PDB entry 8U6Y | electron microscopy, 2.80 A resolution | chains I and J of the 34 polymer chains in the assembly

Chain I:
Name: Proteasome subunit beta type-2
From: Saccharomyces cerevisiae S288C
Notes: EC 3.4.25.1
UniProt: P25043 (PSB2_YEAST); residues 1-261 here = UniProt positions 1-261
Chain sequence (261 residues; each row starts with the number of its first residue):
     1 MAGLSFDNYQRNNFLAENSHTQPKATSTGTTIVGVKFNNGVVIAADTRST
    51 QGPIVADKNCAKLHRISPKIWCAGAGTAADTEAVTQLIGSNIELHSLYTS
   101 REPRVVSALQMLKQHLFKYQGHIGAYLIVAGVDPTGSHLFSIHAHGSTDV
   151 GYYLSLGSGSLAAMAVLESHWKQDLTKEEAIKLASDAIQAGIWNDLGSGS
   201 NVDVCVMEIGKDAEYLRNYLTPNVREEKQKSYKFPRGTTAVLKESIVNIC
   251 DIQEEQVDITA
Disordered / not traced: 1, 19-29, 223-230, 250-261
Swiss-Prot annotation at these positions:
  - active site: T30 (Nucleophile)

Chain J:
Name: Proteasome subunit beta type-3
From: Saccharomyces cerevisiae S288C
UniProt: P25451 (PSB3_YEAST); residues 1-204 here = UniProt positions 1-204
Chain sequence (204 residues; each row starts with the number of its first residue):
     1 MSDPSSINGGIVVAMTGKDCVAIACDLRLGSQSLGVSNKFEKIFHYGHVF
    51 LGITGLATDVTTLNEMFRYKTNLYKLKEERAIEPETFTQLVSSSLYERRF
   101 GPYFVGPVVAGINSKSGKPFIAGFDLIGCIDEAKDFIVSGTASDQLFGMC
   151 ESLYEPNLEPEDLFETISQALLNAADRDALSGWGAVVYIIKKDEVVKRYL
   201 KMRQ
Disordered / not traced: 1-5, 28-39, 176-183, 202-204
Swiss-Prot annotation at these positions:
  - modified residue: S31 (Phosphoserine)
  - cross-link: K70 (Glycyl lysine isopeptide (Lys-Gly) (interchain with G-Cter in ubiquitin))

Interface between chain I and chain J:
Pairs across the interface (61; chain I residue first):
  L4(I) - Y96(J)
  L4(I) - E97(J)
  L4(I) - R99(J)
  L4(I) - F100(J)  hydrophobic
  S5(I) - E97(J)  hydrogen bond (backbone-backbone)
  S5(I) - F100(J)  hydrogen bond (backbone-backbone)
  F6(I) - F100(J)  hydrophobic
  N8(I) - R98(J)
  N8(I) - G101(J)
  Y9(I) - G101(J)
  R11(I) - D59(J)  salt bridge
  R11(I) - P102(J)  hydrogen bond (side chain-backbone)
  N12(I) - G101(J)
  N12(I) - P102(J)  hydrogen bond (side chain-backbone)
  N12(I) - F104(J)
  L15(I) - L56(J)  hydrophobic
  Q51(I) - F147(J)
  I54(I) - F147(J)  hydrophobic
  D57(I) - D131(J)
  D57(I) - A133(J)
  T77(I) - I127(J)
  A78(I) - C129(J)  hydrophobic
  A79(I) - Y96(J)
  A79(I) - I127(J)  hydrophobic
  A79(I) - C129(J)
  D80(I) - Y96(J)  hydrogen bond
  D80(I) - R99(J)  salt bridge
  E82(I) - C129(J)
  A83(I) - Y96(J)
  I123(I) - Y96(J)
  I123(I) - F100(J)  hydrophobic
  S231(I) - E155(J)  hydrogen bond
  Y232(I) - S152(J)
  K233(I) - E155(J)
  F234(I) - L153(J)  hydrophobic
  F234(I) - Q169(J)
  R236(I) - E159(J)
  R236(I) - D162(J)  salt bridge
  R236(I) - E165(J)
  G237(I) - E165(J)  hydrogen bond (backbone-side chain)
  T238(I) - E165(J)
  T238(I) - Q169(J)
  T239(I) - E165(J)  hydrogen bond
  T239(I) - S168(J)  hydrogen bond
  T239(I) - Q169(J)
  T239(I) - L172(J)
  T239(I) - L200(J)
  V241(I) - F164(J)  hydrophobic
  V241(I) - Y199(J)
  L242(I) - Y199(J)  hydrogen bond (backbone-backbone)
  L242(I) - K201(J)
  K243(I) - R198(J)
  K243(I) - Y199(J)  hydrogen bond (backbone-backbone)
  E244(I) - K197(J)
  E244(I) - R198(J)  salt bridge
  S245(I) - K197(J)  hydrogen bond (backbone-backbone)
  V247(I) - V195(J)
  V247(I) - K197(J)
  I249(I) - H45(J)
  I249(I) - G47(J)
  I249(I) - F50(J)  hydrophobic
Interface residues without a listed pair, chain I (42 interface residues in all): G3, D7, V55, A56, Y119, H122, P235, A240, I246
Interface residues without a listed pair, chain J (44 interface residues in all): H48, Y103, D125, G128, I130, S143, D144, E161, Y188, V196

Overview:
42 residues of chain I face 44 of chain J across their interface; the contacts include 12 hydrogen bonds and 4
salt bridges. Polar pairs include R11(I)-D59(J), D80(I)-R99(J) and R236(I)-D162(J). Curated annotation
(UniProt) lists active-site residue T30(I) on chain I.
Here chain I is Proteasome subunit beta type-2 and chain J is Proteasome subunit beta type-3, both from
Saccharomyces cerevisiae S288C. Entry 8U6Y (Preholo-Proteasome from Beta 3 D205 deletion) was determined by
electron microscopy (same publication as 8U7U).
